Entry 5XWT (X-ray diffraction, 4.18 A resolution (low resolution: residue-level contacts below are approximate; hydrogen-bond / salt-bridge calls are withheld)); this record covers chains C and D of the 4 polymer chains in the assembly.

# Chain C
Protein: Receptor-type tyrosine-protein phosphatase delta
Organism: Mus musculus
Notes: EC 3.1.3.48
Reference sequence: Q64487 (PTPRD_MOUSE); residues 27-417 here correspond to UniProt positions 20-410 (UniProt number = residue number - 7)
Sequence (402 residues; row label = number of the first residue in the row):
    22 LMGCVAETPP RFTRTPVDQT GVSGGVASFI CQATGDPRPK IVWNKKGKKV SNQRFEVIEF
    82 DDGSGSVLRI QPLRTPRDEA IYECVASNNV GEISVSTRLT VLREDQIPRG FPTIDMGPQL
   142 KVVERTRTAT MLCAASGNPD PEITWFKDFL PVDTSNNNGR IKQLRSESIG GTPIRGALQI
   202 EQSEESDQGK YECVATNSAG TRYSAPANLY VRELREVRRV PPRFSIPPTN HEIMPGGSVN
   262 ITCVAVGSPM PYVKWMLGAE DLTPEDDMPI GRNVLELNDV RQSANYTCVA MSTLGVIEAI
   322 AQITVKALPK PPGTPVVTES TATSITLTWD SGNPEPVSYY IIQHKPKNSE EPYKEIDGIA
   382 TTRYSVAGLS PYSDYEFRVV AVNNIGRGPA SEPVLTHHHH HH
Disordered / not traced: 22-27, 180, 188-195, 368-374, 418-423
Sequence notes: expression tag (22-26, 418-423)
Swiss-Prot annotation at these positions:
  - region: Glu188 to Arg196 (Mini-exon peptide A9), Glu234 to Glu237 (Mini-exon peptide B)
  - site: Tyr273 (Required for interaction with IL1RAP)
  - glycosylation (N-linked (GlcNAc...) asparagine): Asn261, Asn306
Cystine bridges: Cys52-Cys105, Cys154-Cys214, Cys264-Cys309
Covalently attached groups: N-acetylglucosamine (NAG) linked to Asn261, Asn306

# Chain D
Protein: Leucine-rich repeat and fibronectin type-III domain-containing protein 5
Organism: Homo sapiens
Reference sequence: Q96NI6 (LRFN5_HUMAN); residues 18-379 here = UniProt positions 18-379
Sequence (367 residues; numbered 18 to 384; the number before each row is that of its first residue):
    18 QICPKRCVCQ ILSPNLATLC AKKGLLFVPP NIDRRTVELR LADNFVTNIK RKDFANMTSL
    78 VDLTLSRNTI SFITPHAFAD LRNLRALHLN SNRLTKITND MFSGLSNLHH LILNNNQLTL
   138 ISSTAFDDVF ALEELDLSYN NLETIPWDAV EKMVSLHTLS LDHNMIDNIP KGTFSHLHKM
   198 TRLDVTSNKL QKLPPDPLFQ RAQVLATSGI ISPSTFALSF GGNPLHCNCE LLWLRRLSRE
   258 DDLETCASPP LLTGRYFWSI PEEEFLCEPP LITRHTHEMR VLEGQRATLR CKARGDPEPA
   318 IHWISPEGKL ISNATRSLVY DNGTLDILIT TVKDTGAFTC IASNPAGEAT QIVDLHIIKL
   378 PHHHHHH
Disordered / not traced: 222-231, 374-384
Sequence notes: expression tag (380-384)
Swiss-Prot annotation at these positions:
  - glycosylation (N-linked (GlcNAc...) asparagine): Asn73, Asn330, Asn339
Cystine bridges: Cys20-Cys26, Cys24-Cys37, Cys244-Cys263, Cys246-Cys284, Cys308-Cys357
Covalently attached groups: N-acetylglucosamine (NAG) linked to Asn73, Asn330, Asn339
From the paper describing this entry:
  - mutagenesis - W250A: decreased expression
  - mutagenesis - Q134N: unchanged binding to Receptor-type tyrosine-protein phosphatase delta (chain C)
  - mutagenesis - Q134N, I358A: decreased signaling
  - mutagenesis - L249A, R253A: abolished signaling
  - self-association interface (contacts with another copy of this molecule); pairs are residue here / residue on that copy: Gln134-Asn158 (hydrogen bond), Asn157-Arg110 (backbone contact), His180-Arg110 (backbone contact), Thr262-Lys40
  - mutagenesis - L288A: decreased signaling (synaptogenic activity)

# Interface between chain C and chain D
Residue-residue contacts (41):
  Met137(C) with His319(D); Lys326(D)
  Gln140(C) with Lys188(D)
  Leu141(C) with Pro212(D); Pro362(D)
  Lys142(C) with Asn361(D); Pro362(D); Glu365(D)
  Val143(C) with Cys246(D); Pro362(D); Ala363(D)
  Thr151(C) with Glu365(D)
  Gln209(C) with Arg253(D)
  Tyr231(C) with Trp250(D)
  Val232(C) with Arg253(D)
  Arg233(C) with Cys246(D); Leu249(D); Arg253(D); Glu279(D); Glu280(D); Glu281(D); Phe282(D); Leu283(D)
  Glu234(C) with Glu280(D)
  Arg236(C) with Glu280(D); Leu283(D)
  Tyr273(C) with Glu285(D); Arg311(D)
  Lys275(C) with Arg291(D)
  Asp282(C) with Arg291(D)
  Glu286(C) with Thr290(D); Arg291(D); Lys309(D); Arg311(D)
  Asp287(C) with Lys309(D); Arg311(D)
  Met289(C) with Thr290(D); Arg311(D)
  Met312(C) with Leu288(D); Thr290(D)
  Ser313(C) with Leu288(D)
Interface residues without a listed pair, chain C (26 interface residues in all): Pro93, Ser187, Lys211, Asn229, Thr284, Thr314
Interface residues without a listed pair, chain D (28 interface residues in all): His193, Pro214, Glu247, Pro287, Glu324
The authors on this interface:
  - residue pairs: Tyr273(C)-Leu288(D) (hydrophobic contact)
  - hot spots on chain C (mutagenesis) - L141A: abolished binding to Leucine-rich repeat and fibronectin type-III domain-containing protein 5 (chain D)
  - hot spots on chain C (mutagenesis) - M137A, V143A, Y231A: decreased binding to Leucine-rich repeat and fibronectin type-III domain-containing protein 5 (chain D)
  - hot spots on chain D (mutagenesis) - L249A: decreased binding to Receptor-type tyrosine-protein phosphatase delta (chain C)

# Summary
26 residues of chain C and 28 residues of chain D are in contact. The authors report a hydrophobic contact
between Tyr273(C) and Leu288(D). From the paper: M137A, V143A and Y231A of chain C reduce binding to
Leucine-rich repeat and fibronectin type-III domain-containing protein 5 (chain D); a self-association
interface involving Gln134(D), Asn157(D) and His180(D) among others; 10 substitutions were tested in all.
Here chain C is Receptor-type tyrosine-protein phosphatase delta (Mus musculus) and chain D is Leucine-rich
repeat and fibronectin type-III domain-containing protein 5 (Homo sapiens). Entry 5XWT (Crystal structure of
PTPdelta Ig1-Fn1 in complex with SALM5 LRR-Ig) was determined by X-ray diffraction, deposited together with
5XWS and 5XWU.
